7DN6 - chain A; structure by X-ray diffraction, 1.70 A resolution.

Chain A:
Molecule: Lactoperoxidase
Source organism: Bos taurus
Notes: EC 1.11.1.7
Reference sequence: P80025 (PERL_BOVIN); residues 1-595 here correspond to UniProt positions 118-712 (UniProt number = residue number + 117)
Sequence (595 residues; each row starts with the number of its first residue):
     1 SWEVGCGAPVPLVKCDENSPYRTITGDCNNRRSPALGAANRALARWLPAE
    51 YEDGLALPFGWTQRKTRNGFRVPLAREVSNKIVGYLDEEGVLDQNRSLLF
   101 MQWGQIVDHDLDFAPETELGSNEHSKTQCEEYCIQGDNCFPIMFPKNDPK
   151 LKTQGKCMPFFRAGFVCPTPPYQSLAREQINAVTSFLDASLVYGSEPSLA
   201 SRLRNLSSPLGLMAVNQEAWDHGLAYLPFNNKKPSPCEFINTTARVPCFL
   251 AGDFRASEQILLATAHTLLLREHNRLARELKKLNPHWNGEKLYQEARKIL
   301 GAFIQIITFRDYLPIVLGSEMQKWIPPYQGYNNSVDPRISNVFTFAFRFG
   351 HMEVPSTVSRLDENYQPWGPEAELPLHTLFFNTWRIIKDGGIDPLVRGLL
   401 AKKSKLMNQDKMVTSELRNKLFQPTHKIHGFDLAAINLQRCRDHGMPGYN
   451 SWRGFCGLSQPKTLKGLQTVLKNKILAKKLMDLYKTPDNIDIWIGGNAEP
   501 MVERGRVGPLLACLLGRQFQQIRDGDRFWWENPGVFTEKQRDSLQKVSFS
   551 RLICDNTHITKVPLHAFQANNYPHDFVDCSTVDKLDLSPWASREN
Disulfide bonds: Cys-6/Cys-167, Cys-15/Cys-28, Cys-129/Cys-139, Cys-133/Cys-157, Cys-237/Cys-248, Cys-456/Cys-513, Cys-554/Cys-579
Covalent attachments: N-acetylglucosamine (NAG) linked to Asn-205, Asn-241, Asn-332
Metal / ion sites: Ca2+: Asp-110, Thr-184, Phe-186, Asp-188, Ser-190; Zn2+: His-222, Glu-538, His-558; heme Fe: His-351 (together with hydrogen peroxide)
Ligand contacts:
  - heme (HEM): Met-101, Gly-104, Gln-105, Asp-108, Asp-112, Phe-113, Ala-114, Arg-255, Glu-258, Gln-259, Tyr-312, Thr-344, Phe-347, Arg-348, Phe-349, Gly-350, His-351, Val-354, Leu-376, Phe-380, Leu-417, Leu-421, Gln-423, Leu-433, Ile-436, Asn-437, Arg-440
  - 1-(oxidosulfanyl)methanamine (OSM), molecule 1: Arg-31, Tyr-331, Asn-333, Arg-527
  - 1-(oxidosulfanyl)methanamine (OSM), molecule 2: Arg-76, Pro-149, Lys-150, Arg-418, Asn-419
  - 1-(oxidosulfanyl)methanamine (OSM), molecule 3: Asn-230, Lys-232, Ser-235, Pro-236, Cys-248, Phe-254, Phe-381
  - hydrogen peroxide (PEO): Gln-105, His-109, Arg-255
Swiss-Prot annotation at these positions:
  - active site: His-109 (Proton acceptor)
  - binding site (heme b): Asp-108, Glu-258, His-351
  - binding site (Ca(2+)): Asp-110, Thr-184, Phe-186, Asp-188, Ser-190
  - site: Arg-255 (Transition state stabilizer)
  - modified residue: Ser-198 (Phosphoserine), Tyr-365 (3'-nitrotyrosine)
  - glycosylation (N-linked (GlcNAc...) asparagine): Asn-95, Asn-205, Asn-241, Asn-332

Overview:
Ligands of chain A: heme, 3 copies of 1-(oxidosulfanyl)methanamine and hydrogen peroxide. Covalently linked
N-acetylglucosamine: at Asn-205, Asn-241 and Asn-332. Asp-110, Thr-184, Phe-186, Asp-188 and Ser-190 form the
Ca2+ site. UniProt lists active-site residue His-109, 3 heme b-binding residues and 5 Ca2+-binding residues.
Chain A is Lactoperoxidase (Bos taurus); the structure, Crystal structure of bovine lactoperoxidase with
hydrogen peroxide trapped between heme iron and his109 at 1.69 ..., was determined by X-ray diffraction,
deposited together with 7DN7 and 7DLQ.
